5JQA - chains A and B; structure by X-ray diffraction, 1.80 A resolution.

[Chain A]
Protein: Calmodulin
Source organism: Homo sapiens
UniProtKB: P62158 (CALM_HUMAN); residues 0-148 here correspond to UniProt positions 1-149 (UniProt number = residue number + 1)
Amino-acid sequence (149 residues; each row starts with the number of its first residue; numbering starts at 0):
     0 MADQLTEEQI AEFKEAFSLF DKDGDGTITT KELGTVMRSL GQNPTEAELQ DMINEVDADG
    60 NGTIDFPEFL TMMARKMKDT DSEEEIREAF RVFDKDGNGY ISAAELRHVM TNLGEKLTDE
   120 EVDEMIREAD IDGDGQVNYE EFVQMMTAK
Not modelled in the structure: 0-1
Bound ions: Ca2+ site 1: Asp20, Asp22, Asp24, Thr26, Glu31; Ca2+ site 2: Asp56, Asp58, Asn60, Thr62, Glu67; Ca2+ site 3: Asp93, Asp95, Asn97, Tyr99, Glu104; Ca2+ site 4: Asp129, Asp131, Asp133, Gln135, Glu140

[Chain B]
Protein: Myosin light chain kinase, smooth muscle
UniProtKB: Q15746 (MYLK_HUMAN), isoform Q15746-3; residues 1-20 here correspond to UniProt positions 1691-1710 (UniProt number = residue number + 1690)
Amino-acid sequence (21 residues; numbered 1 to 21; the number before each row is that of its first residue):
     1 RRKWQKTGNA VRAIGRLSSM X
Construct notes: amidation (21)
Modified / non-standard residues: NH2 (amino group) at position 21

[Chain A / chain B interface]
Pairs across the interface - 66 pairs, chain A then chain B:
  Glu11(A) - Arg1(B)  salt bridge
  Glu11(A) - Gln5(B)
  Phe12(A) - Asn9(B)
  Glu14(A) - Arg2(B)  salt bridge
  Glu14(A) - Lys6(B)
  Ala15(A) - Asn9(B)
  Leu18(A) - Lys6(B)
  Phe19(A) - Ala10(B)
  Met36(A) - Ile14(B)  hydrophobic
  Leu39(A) - Ile14(B)  hydrophobic
  Met51(A) - Ile14(B)
  Met51(A) - Leu17(B)  hydrophobic
  Met51(A) - Ser18(B)
  Glu54(A) - Met20(B)
  Glu54(A) - NH2_21(B)
  Val55(A) - Leu17(B)  hydrophobic
  Phe68(A) - Ala13(B)  hydrophobic
  Met71(A) - Ala13(B)  hydrophobic
  Met71(A) - Arg16(B)  hydrogen bond (backbone-side chain)
  Met71(A) - Leu17(B)  hydrophobic
  Met71(A) - Met20(B)  hydrophobic
  Met72(A) - Asn9(B)
  Met72(A) - Arg12(B)
  Met72(A) - Ala13(B)  hydrophobic
  Met72(A) - Arg16(B)  hydrogen bond (backbone-side chain)
  Arg74(A) - Arg16(B)  hydrogen bond (backbone-side chain)
  Arg74(A) - Met20(B)
  Met76(A) - Arg16(B)
  Met76(A) - Met20(B)  hydrophobic
  Asp78(A) - Arg12(B)
  Asp78(A) - Gly15(B)
  Asp78(A) - Arg16(B)
  Asp78(A) - Ser19(B)  hydrogen bond
  Asp80(A) - Gly15(B)
  Asp80(A) - Ser18(B)
  Asp80(A) - Ser19(B)
  Glu84(A) - Val11(B)
  Glu84(A) - Ile14(B)
  Glu84(A) - Gly15(B)
  Glu84(A) - Ser18(B)
  Ile85(A) - Val11(B)  hydrophobic
  Leu105(A) - Trp4(B)  hydrophobic
  Met109(A) - Thr7(B)
  Glu114(A) - Lys3(B)  salt bridge
  Glu114(A) - Lys6(B)  salt bridge
  Leu116(A) - Lys3(B)
  Glu120(A) - Lys3(B)
  Met124(A) - Lys3(B)
  Met124(A) - Trp4(B)  hydrogen bond (backbone-side chain)
  Glu127(A) - Arg1(B)
  Glu127(A) - Trp4(B)
  Ala128(A) - Trp4(B)
  Phe141(A) - Trp4(B)  hydrophobic
  Met144(A) - Trp4(B)
  Met145(A) - Trp4(B)  hydrophobic
  Met145(A) - Thr7(B)
  Met145(A) - Gly8(B)
  Met145(A) - Val11(B)  hydrophobic
  Met145(A) - Arg12(B)  hydrogen bond (backbone-side chain)
  Thr146(A) - Arg12(B)
  Ala147(A) - Arg1(B)
  Ala147(A) - Gln5(B)  hydrogen bond (backbone-side chain)
  Ala147(A) - Arg12(B)  hydrogen bond (backbone-side chain)
  Lys148(A) - Arg1(B)  hydrogen bond (backbone-side chain)
  Lys148(A) - Gln5(B)
  Lys148(A) - Arg12(B)
Also at the interface, not in a pair above, chain A (43 interface residues in all): Leu32, Val35, Gln41, Ile63, Ala73, Thr79, Ala88, Phe92, Leu112

[Summary]
Chain A and chain B form an interface of 43 and 21 residues respectively, with 9 hydrogen bonds and 4 salt
bridges. Polar pairs include Glu11(A)-Arg1(B), Glu14(A)-Arg2(B) and Glu114(A)-Lys3(B). Asp20(A), Asp22(A),
Asp24(A), Thr26(A) and Glu31(A) form the Ca2+ site 1.
Chain A is Calmodulin (Homo sapiens) and chain B is Myosin light chain kinase, smooth muscle; the structure,
CaM:RM20 complex, was determined by X-ray diffraction.
